Entry 4BPH (X-ray diffraction, 1.80 A resolution); this record covers chain A.

Chain A:
Name: D-alanine--poly(phosphoribitol) ligase subunit 2
Organism: Bacillus subtilis
Notes: EC 6.1.1.13
Reference sequence: P39579 (DLTC_BACSU); numbering as in UniProt (aligned over 1-78)
Amino-acid sequence (86 residues; row label = number of the first residue in the row):
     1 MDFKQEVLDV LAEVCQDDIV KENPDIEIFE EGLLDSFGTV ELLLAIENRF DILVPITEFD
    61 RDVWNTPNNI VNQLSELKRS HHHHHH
Unresolved in the structure: 86
Covalently attached groups: 4'-phosphopantetheine (PNS) linked to Ser36
Sequence notes: expression tag (79-86)
Ion coordination: Mg2+ near Thr57 (its only coordinating residue here)
Residues lining bound ligands: 4'-phosphopantetheine (PNS): Asp35, Phe37, Val40, Arg61
Curated features (UniProtKB/Swiss-Prot):
  - modified residue: Ser36 (O-(pantetheine 4'-phosphoryl)serine)
From the paper describing this entry:
  - binding site for 4'-phosphopantetheine: Ser36, Arg61
  - post-translational modification sites: Ser36
  - conformationally variable residues (side-chain flip): Phe37

In short:
Covalently linked 4'-phosphopantetheine: at Ser36. The paper reports a binding site for 4'-phosphopantetheine
at Ser36 and Arg61; a modification site at Ser36.
Chain A is D-alanine--poly(phosphoribitol) ligase subunit 2 (Bacillus subtilis); the structure, High
resolution crystal structure of Bacillus subtilis DltC, was determined by X-ray diffraction (same publication
as 4BPF and 4BPG).
